7QNB - chains D and N of the 6 polymer chains in the assembly; structure by electron microscopy, 3.10 A resolution.

== Chain D ==
Molecule: Gamma-aminobutyric acid receptor subunit beta-3
Source organism: Homo sapiens
UniProt: P28472 (GBRB3_HUMAN); the construct has insertions or renumbered stretches relative to UniProt, so the offset changes along the chain: -24 to 307 = UniProt 1-332; 312-314 = UniProt 444-446; 422-448 = UniProt 447-473
Sequence (473 residues; numbered -24 to 448 plus 111 insertion-coded residues; 111 numbers in that range are skipped by the numbering (no residue carries them; nothing is unmodelled there); the number before each row is that of its first residue; a row labelled like 307A-307Z holds insertion residues (307A, then the next letters in order); numbers below 1 keep their minus sign (Met-24 is residue -24)):
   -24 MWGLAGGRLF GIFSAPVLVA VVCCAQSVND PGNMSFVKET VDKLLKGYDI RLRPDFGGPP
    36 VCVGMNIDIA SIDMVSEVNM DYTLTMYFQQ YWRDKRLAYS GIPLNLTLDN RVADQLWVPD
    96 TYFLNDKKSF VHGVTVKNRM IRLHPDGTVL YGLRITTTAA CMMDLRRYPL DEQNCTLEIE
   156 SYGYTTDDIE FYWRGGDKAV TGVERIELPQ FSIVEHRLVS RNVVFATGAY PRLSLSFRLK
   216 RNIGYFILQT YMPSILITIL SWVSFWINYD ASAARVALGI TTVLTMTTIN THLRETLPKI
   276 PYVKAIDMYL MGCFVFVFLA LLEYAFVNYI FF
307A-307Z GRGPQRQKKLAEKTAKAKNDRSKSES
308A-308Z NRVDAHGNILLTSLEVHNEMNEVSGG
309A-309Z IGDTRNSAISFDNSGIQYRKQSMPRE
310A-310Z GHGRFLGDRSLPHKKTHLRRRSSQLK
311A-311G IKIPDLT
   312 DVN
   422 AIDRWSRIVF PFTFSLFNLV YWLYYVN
Unresolved in the structure: -24 to 6, 307A-307Z, 308A-308Z, 309A-309Z, 310A-310Z, 311A-311G, 448
Curated features (UniProtKB/Swiss-Prot):
  - binding site (benzamidine): Asp95 to Tyr97, Glu155 to Tyr157, Phe200
  - binding site (4-aminobutanoate): Tyr97, Glu155, Tyr157, Thr202
  - binding site (histamine): Tyr97, Ser156, Tyr157, Thr202
  - glycosylation (N-linked (GlcNAc...) asparagine): Asn8, Asn80, Asn149
Cystine bridges: Cys136-Cys150
Glycans and other covalent adducts: N-acetylglucosamine (NAG) linked to Asn80; glycan linked to Asn149

== Chain N ==
Molecule: Nanobody Nb25
Source organism: Lama glama
Notes: antibody fragment or engineered binder
Sequence (121 residues; numbered 1 to 510; 389 numbers in that range are skipped by the numbering (no residue carries them; nothing is unmodelled there); the number before each row is that of its first residue):
     1 QVQLVESGGG LVQ
   403 GSLRLSCAAS GHTFNYPIMG WFRQAPGKER EFVGAISWSG GSTSYADSVK DRFTISRDNA
   463 KNTVYLEMNN LKPEDTAVYY CAAKGRYSGG LYYPTNYDYW GQGTQVTV
Cystine bridges: Cys409-Cys483

== How chain D and chain N interact ==
Pairs across the interface (10):
  Lys173(D) - Asp449(N)  salt bridge
  Lys173(D) - Lys452(N)
  Glu179(D) - Ser439(N)  hydrogen bond (backbone-side chain)
  Glu179(D) - Ser444(N)
  Glu179(D) - Leu493(N)
  Arg180(D) - Ile420(N)
  Arg180(D) - Gly491(N)  hydrogen bond (side chain-backbone)
  Glu182(D) - Pro419(N)
  Glu182(D) - Arg488(N)  salt bridge
  Ile188(D) - Ser444(N)  hydrogen bond (backbone-side chain)
Interface residues without a listed pair, chain N (12 interface residues in all): Ser441, Gly492, Tyr494

== Overview ==
Chain D and chain N form an interface of 5 and 12 residues respectively; the contacts include 3 hydrogen bonds
and 2 salt bridges. Polar contacts include Lys173(D)-Asp449(N), Glu182(D)-Arg488(N) and Glu179(D)-Ser439(N).
N-acetylglucosamine is covalently linked to Asn80(D).
Here chain D is Gamma-aminobutyric acid receptor subunit beta-3 (Homo sapiens) and chain N is Nanobody Nb25
(Lama glama). Entry 7QNB (Cryo-EM structure of human full-length beta3gamma2 GABA(A)R in complex with GABA and
nanobody Nb25) was determined by electron microscopy together with 7QN5, 7QN6, 7QN7, 7QN8, 7QN9, 7QNA and 3
further entries from the same study.
